PDB entry 4EZK | X-ray diffraction, 2.80 A resolution | chain A

# Chain A
Protein: Phosphatidylinositol 4,5-bisphosphate 3-kinase catalytic subunit gamma isoform
Source organism: Homo sapiens
Notes: EC 2.7.1.153, 2.7.11.1
UniProt: P48736 (PK3CG_HUMAN); residue numbers follow UniProt; this construct covers 144-1102
Amino-acid sequence (966 residues; numbered 143 to 1108; the number before each row is that of its first residue):
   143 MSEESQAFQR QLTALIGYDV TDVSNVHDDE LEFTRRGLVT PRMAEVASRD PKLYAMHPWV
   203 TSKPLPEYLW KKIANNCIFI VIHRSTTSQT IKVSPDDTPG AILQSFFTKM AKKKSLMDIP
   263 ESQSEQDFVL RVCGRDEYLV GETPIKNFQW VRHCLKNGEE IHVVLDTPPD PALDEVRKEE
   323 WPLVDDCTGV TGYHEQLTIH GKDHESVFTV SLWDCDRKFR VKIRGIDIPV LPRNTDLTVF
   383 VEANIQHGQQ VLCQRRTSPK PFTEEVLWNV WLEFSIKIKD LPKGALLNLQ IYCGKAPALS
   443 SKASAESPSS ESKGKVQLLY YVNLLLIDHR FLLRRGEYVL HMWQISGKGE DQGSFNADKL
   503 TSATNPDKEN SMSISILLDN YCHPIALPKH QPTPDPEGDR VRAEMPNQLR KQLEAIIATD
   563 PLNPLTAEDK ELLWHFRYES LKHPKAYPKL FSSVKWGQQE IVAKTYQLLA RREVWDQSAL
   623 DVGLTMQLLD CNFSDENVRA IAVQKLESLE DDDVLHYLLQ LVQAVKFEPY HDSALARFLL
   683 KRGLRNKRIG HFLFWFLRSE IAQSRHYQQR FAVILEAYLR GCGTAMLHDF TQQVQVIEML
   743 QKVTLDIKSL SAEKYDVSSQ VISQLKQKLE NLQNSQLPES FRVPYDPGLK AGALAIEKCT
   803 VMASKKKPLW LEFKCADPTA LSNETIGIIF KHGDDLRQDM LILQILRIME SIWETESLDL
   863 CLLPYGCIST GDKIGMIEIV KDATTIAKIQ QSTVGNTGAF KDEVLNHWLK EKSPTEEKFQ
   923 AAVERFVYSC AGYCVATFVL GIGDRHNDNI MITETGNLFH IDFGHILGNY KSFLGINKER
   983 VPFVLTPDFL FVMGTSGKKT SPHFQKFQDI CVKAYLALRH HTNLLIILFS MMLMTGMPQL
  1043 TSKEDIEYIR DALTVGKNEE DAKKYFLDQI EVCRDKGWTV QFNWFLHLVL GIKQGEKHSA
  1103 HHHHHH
Unresolved in the structure: 254-266, 323-356, 436-459, 490-496, 523-524, 529-543, 969-980, 1092-1108
Differences from the reference sequence: expression tag (143, 1103-1108); engineered mutation Thr-802 (Lys in P48736)
Small-molecule neighbours: 0SD (2-(1-{[2-(2H-indazol-4-yl)-4-(morpholin-4-yl)pyrido[3,2-d]pyrimidin-6-yl]methyl}piperidin-4-yl)propan-2-ol): Thr-802, Met-804, Ala-805, Trp-812, Ile-831, Lys-833, Asp-841, Tyr-867, Ile-879, Glu-880, Ile-881, Val-882, Ala-885, Thr-887, Lys-890, Met-953, Phe-961, Ile-963, Asp-964
UniProt features mapped onto this chain:
  - region: Val-803 to Lys-809 (G-loop), Gly-943 to Asn-951 (Catalytic loop), His-962 to Thr-988 (Activation loop)
  - binding site (ATP): Gly-829 to Leu-838, Leu-864 to Thr-872, Phe-961 to Leu-969
  - modified residue: Thr-1024 (Phosphothreonine), Ser-1101 (Phosphoserine)
  - natural variant: Arg-1021 (R1021P: In IMD97), Asn-1085 (N1085S: In IMD97)
  - mutagenesis: Lys-833 (K833R: Loss of kinase activity. Loss of autophosphorylation. Reduced inflammatory reactions but no alterations in cardiac contractility), Arg-947 (R947P: Abolishes protein and lipid kinase activity. Does not abolish interaction with GRK2), Ser-1101 (S1101A/Q: Loss of autophosphorylation. No effect on phosphatidylinositol-4,5-bisphosphate 3-kinase activity)

# Summary
Chain A binds compound 0SD. From UniProt: 28 ATP-binding residues and 3 mutagenesis sites.
Chain A is Phosphatidylinositol 4,5-bisphosphate 3-kinase catalytic subunit gamma isoform (Homo sapiens); the
structure, Potent and Selective Inhibitors of PI3K-delta: Obtaining Isoform Selectivity from the Affinity
Pocket and Tryptophan Shelf, was determined by X-ray diffraction together with 4EZJ and 4EZL from the same
study.
